Entry 7LPW (X-ray diffraction, 2.32 A resolution); this record covers chains A and B.

== Chain A ==
Molecule: Reverse transcriptase p66
Organism: Human immunodeficiency virus type 1
Notes: EC 2.7.7.49
Reference sequence: P03366 (POL_HV1B1); residues 1-555 here correspond to UniProt positions 600-1154 (UniProt number = residue number + 599)
Amino-acid sequence (557 residues; numbered -1 to 555; the number before each row is that of its first residue; numbers below 1 keep their minus sign (Met-1 is residue -1)):
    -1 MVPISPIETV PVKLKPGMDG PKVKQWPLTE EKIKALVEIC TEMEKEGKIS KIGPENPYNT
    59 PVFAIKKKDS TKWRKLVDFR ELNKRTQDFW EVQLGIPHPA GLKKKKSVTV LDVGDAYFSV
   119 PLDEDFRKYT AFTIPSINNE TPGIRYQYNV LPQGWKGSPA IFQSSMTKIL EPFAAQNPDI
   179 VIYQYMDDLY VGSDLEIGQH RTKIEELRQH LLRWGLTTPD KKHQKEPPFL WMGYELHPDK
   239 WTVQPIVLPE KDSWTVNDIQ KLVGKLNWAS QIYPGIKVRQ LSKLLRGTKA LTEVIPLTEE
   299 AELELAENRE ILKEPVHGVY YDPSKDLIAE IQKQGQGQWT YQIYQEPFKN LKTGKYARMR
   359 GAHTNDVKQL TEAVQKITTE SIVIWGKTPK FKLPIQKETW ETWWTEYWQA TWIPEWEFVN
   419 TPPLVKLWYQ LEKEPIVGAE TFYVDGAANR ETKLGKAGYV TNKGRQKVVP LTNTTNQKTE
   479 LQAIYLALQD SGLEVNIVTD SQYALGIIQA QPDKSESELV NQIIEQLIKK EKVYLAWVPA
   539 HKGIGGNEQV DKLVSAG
Unresolved in the structure: 555
Construct notes: initiating methionine (-1); expression tag (0); engineered mutation Ala172 (Lys771 in P03366), Ala173 (Lys772 in P03366), Ser280 (Cys879 in P03366)
Residues lining bound ligands: YBA (N-[(1S)-2-azanyl-1-[4-(hydroxymethyl)-1,3-thiazol-2-yl]ethyl]-5-[3-fluoranyl-4-(trifluoromethyl)phenyl]-1H-pyrrole-2-carboxamide): Pro95, Leu100, Val108, Asp110, Tyr181, Tyr183, Asp186, Tyr188, His221, Lys223, Phe227, Trp229, Leu234
Swiss-Prot annotation at these positions:
  - region: Phe227 to His235 (RT 'primer grip')
  - motif: Trp398 to Trp414 (Tryptophan repeat motif)
  - binding site (Mg(2+)): Asp110, Asp185, Asp186, Asp443, Glu478, Asp498, Asp549
  - site: Trp401 (Essential for RT p66/p51 heterodimerization), Trp414 (Essential for RT p66/p51 heterodimerization), Phe440, Tyr441 (Cleavage)
From the paper describing this entry:
  - binding site for YBA: Val108, Asp110, Tyr181, Asp186, Tyr188, Lys223, Phe227, Trp229
  - catalytic residues: Asp110, Asp186 (citing earlier work)
  - conformationally variable residues: Lys223, Phe227, Trp229

== Chain B ==
Molecule: Reverse transcriptase p51
Organism: Human immunodeficiency virus type 1
Reference sequence: P03366 (POL_HV1B1); residues 1-428 here correspond to UniProt positions 600-1027 (UniProt number = residue number + 599)
Amino-acid sequence (429 residues; each row starts with the number of its first residue; numbering starts at 0):
     0 GPISPIETVP VKLKPGMDGP KVKQWPLTEE KIKALVEICT EMEKEGKISK IGPENPYNTP
    60 VFAIKKKDST KWRKLVDFRE LNKRTQDFWE VQLGIPHPAG LKKKKSVTVL DVGDAYFSVP
   120 LDEDFRKYTA FTIPSINNET PGIRYQYNVL PQGWKGSPAI FQSSMTKILE PFKKQNPDIV
   180 IYQYMDDLYV GSDLEIGQHR TKIEELRQHL LRWGLTTPDK KHQKEPPFLW MGYELHPDKW
   240 TVQPIVLPEK DSWTVNDIQK LVGKLNWASQ IYPGIKVRQL SKLLRGTKAL TEVIPLTEEA
   300 ELELAENREI LKEPVHGVYY DPSKDLIAEI QKQGQGQWTY QIYQEPFKNL KTGKYARMRG
   360 AHTNDVKQLT EAVQKITTES IVIWGKTPKF KLPIQKETWE TWWTEYWQAT WIPEWEFVNT
   420 PPLVKLWYQ
Unresolved in the structure: 0-4, 216-227
Construct notes: expression tag (0); engineered mutation Ser280 (Cys879 in P03366)
Swiss-Prot annotation at these positions:
  - region: Phe227 to His235 (RT 'primer grip')
  - motif: Trp398 to Trp414 (Tryptophan repeat motif)
  - binding site (Mg(2+)): Asp110, Asp185, Asp186
  - site (Essential for RT p66/p51 heterodimerization): Trp401, Trp414

== Interface between chain A and chain B ==
Pairs across the interface (127; chain A residue first):
  Val8(A) with Glu53(B)
  Pro9(A) with Glu53(B)
  Gln85(A) with Glu53(B), hydrogen bond (side chain-backbone)
  Asp86(A) with Lys20(B); Pro55(B)
  Phe87(A) with Pro52(B)
  Trp88(A) with Lys22(B); Pro52(B), hydrogen bond (backbone-backbone); Asn54(B); Pro55(B); Tyr56(B); Asn57(B); Thr131(B); Arg143(B)
  Glu89(A) with Lys22(B), salt bridge
  Val90(A) with Pro140(B), hydrophobic; Gly141(B)
  Gly93(A) with Asn137(B), hydrogen bond (backbone-side chain)
  Pro95(A) with Asn136(B); Asn137(B)
  His96(A) with Asn136(B), hydrogen bond (backbone-side chain)
  Gly99(A) with Asn136(B); Glu138(B)
  Leu100(A) with Asn136(B)
  Lys101(A) with Glu138(B), salt bridge
  Ala158(A) with Pro52(B)
  Ser162(A) with Pro52(B)
  Thr165(A) with Pro140(B)
  Ile180(A) with Thr139(B)
  Tyr181(A) with Glu138(B), hydrogen bond
  Gln182(A) with Glu138(B), hydrogen bond (backbone-backbone); Thr139(B); Pro140(B)
  Met357(A) with Glu396(B)
  Thr369(A) with Thr397(B)
  Gln373(A) with Glu396(B); Thr397(B), hydrogen bond; Thr400(B); Trp401(B)
  Thr376(A) with Thr400(B); Trp401(B)
  Ile380(A) with Pro25(B), hydrophobic; Leu26(B); Thr27(B)
  Val381(A) with Pro25(B), hydrophobic; Ile135(B); Asn136(B), hydrogen bond (backbone-backbone)
  Ile382(A) with Ile135(B); Asn136(B)
  Trp383(A) with Ile135(B)
  Gly384(A) with Thr27(B); Glu28(B), hydrogen bond (backbone-backbone); Ile135(B)
  Trp402(A) with Lys331(B), hydrogen bond (backbone-side chain); His361(B); Thr362(B); Asp364(B)
  Tyr405(A) with Lys331(B), hydrogen bond (backbone-side chain)
  Trp406(A) with Lys331(B); Pro392(B), hydrophobic; Val417(B); Asn418(B); Thr419(B); Pro420(B); Pro421(B)
  Gln407(A) with Lys331(B), hydrogen bond (backbone-side chain); Asp364(B); Pro392(B); Ile393(B); Gln394(B), hydrogen bond; Val417(B), hydrogen bond (side chain-backbone); Asn418(B)
  Ala408(A) with Trp337(B), hydrophobic; Asp364(B); Pro392(B), hydrogen bond (backbone-backbone); Ile393(B)
  Thr409(A) with Asp364(B), hydrogen bond (backbone-side chain)
  Trp410(A) with Thr362(B); Asn363(B); Val365(B), hydrophobic; Trp401(B); Tyr405(B)
  Pro412(A) with Trp401(B), hydrophobic
  Pro433(A) with Asn255(B); Leu289(B), hydrophobic; Thr290(B)
  Ile434(A) with Thr290(B)
  Val435(A) with Thr290(B)
  Thr439(A) with Lys287(B); Ala288(B); Leu289(B), hydrogen bond (side chain-backbone)
  Tyr441(A) with Val254(B); Gln258(B); Thr286(B); Lys287(B), hydrogen bond (side chain-backbone)
  Val458(A) with Thr286(B)
  Thr459(A) with Thr286(B), hydrogen bond (backbone-side chain)
  Asn460(A) with Thr286(B); Lys287(B); Ala288(B)
  Asn494(A) with Leu289(B)
  Val496(A) with Gln258(B); Leu289(B), hydrophobic
  Gly504(A) with Pro420(B)
  Gln507(A) with Pro420(B)
  Ala508(A) with Pro420(B)
  Tyr532(A) with Asn255(B), hydrogen bond; Leu289(B), hydrophobic
  Trp535(A) with Leu422(B), hydrophobic; Trp426(B), hydrophobic
  Val536(A) with Gln258(B)
  Pro537(A) with Gly262(B); Asn265(B)
  Lys540(A) with Asn265(B); Val276(B); Ser280(B), hydrogen bond (backbone-side chain)
  Gly541(A) with Arg284(B)
  Ile542(A) with Val261(B), hydrophobic; Leu283(B)
  Gly543(A) with Leu283(B), hydrogen bond (backbone-backbone); Arg284(B); Gly285(B)
  Gly544(A) with Leu283(B); Gly285(B); Thr286(B)
  Glu546(A) with Arg284(B)
  Gln547(A) with Gly285(B)
Also at the interface, not in a pair above, chain A (73 interface residues in all): Leu92, Ile94, Ile159, Gln161, Glu169, Thr377, Thr386, Thr403, Glu432, Gln500, Leu503, Ala534
Also at the interface, not in a pair above, chain B (64 interface residues in all): Gln23, Lys49, Gly51, Leu368, Lys424

== Summary ==
The interface between chain A and chain B involves 73 residues on one side and 64 on the other; the contacts
include 22 hydrogen bonds and 2 salt bridges. Polar pairs include Glu89(A)-Lys22(B), Lys101(A)-Glu138(B) and
Gln85(A)-Glu53(B). From the paper: catalytic residues Asp110(A) and Asp186(A); a binding site for YBA at
Val108(A), Asp110(A) and Tyr181(A) among others.
Chain A is Reverse transcriptase p66 and chain B is Reverse transcriptase p51, both from Human
immunodeficiency virus type 1; the structure, Crystal Structure of HIV-1 RT in Complex with NBD-14189, was
determined by X-ray diffraction (same publication as 7LPX and 7LQU).
